Entry 3MYQ (X-ray diffraction, 1.35 A resolution); this record covers chain A.

== Chain A ==
Protein: Carbonic anhydrase 2
Organism: Homo sapiens
Notes: EC 4.2.1.1
UniProt: P00918 (CAH2_HUMAN); the author numbering skips numbers that UniProt does not, so the offset changes along the chain: 1-125 = UniProt 1-125; 127-261 = UniProt 126-260
Chain sequence (260 residues; row label = number of the first residue in the row; note: 1 number in that range is skipped by the numbering (no residue carries it; nothing is unmodelled there)):
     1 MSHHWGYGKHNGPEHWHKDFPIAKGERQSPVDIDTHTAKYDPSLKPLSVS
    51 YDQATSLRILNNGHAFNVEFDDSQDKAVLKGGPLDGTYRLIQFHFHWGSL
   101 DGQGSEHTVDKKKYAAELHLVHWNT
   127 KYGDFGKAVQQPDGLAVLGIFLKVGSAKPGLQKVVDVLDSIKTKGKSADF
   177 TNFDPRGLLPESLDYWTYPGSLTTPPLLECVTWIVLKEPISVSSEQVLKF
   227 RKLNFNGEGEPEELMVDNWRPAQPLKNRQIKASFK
Not modelled in the structure: 1-3
Bound ions: Zn2+: His94, His96, His119 (together with E27)
Ligand contacts: E27 (2-chloro-5-[(1H-imidazo[4,5-c]quinolin-2-ylsulfanyl)acetyl]benzenesulfonamide): Asn62, His64, Asn67, Gln92, His94, His96, Glu106, His119, Val121, Phe131, Val135, Leu141, Val143, Ser197, Leu198, Thr199, Thr200, Pro202, Leu204, Val207, Trp209
UniProt features mapped onto this chain:
  - active site: His64 (Proton donor/acceptor)
  - binding site (Zn(2+)): His94, His96, His119
  - binding site (substrate): Thr199, Thr200
  - site: Tyr7 (Fine-tunes the proton-transfer properties of H-64), Asn62 (Fine-tunes the proton-transfer properties of H-64), Asn67 (Fine-tunes the proton-transfer properties of H-64), Gln92 (Involved in the binding of some activators, including histamine and L-histidine)
  - modified residue: Ser2 (N-acetylserine), Ser166 (Phosphoserine), Ser173 (Phosphoserine)

== In short ==
Bound to chain A: compound E27. His94, His96 and His119 coordinate Zn2+. From UniProt: active-site residue
His64, 3 Zn2+-binding residues and substrate-binding residues Thr199 and Thr200.
Chain A is Carbonic anhydrase 2 (Homo sapiens); the structure, Crystal structure of human carbonic anhydrase
isozyme II with 2-chloro-5-[(1H-imidazo[4,5-c]quinolin-2-ylsulfanyl)acetyl]benzenesulfonamide, was determined
by X-ray diffraction together with 3M96 and 3M67 from the same study.
